PDB entry 5NCY | X-ray diffraction, 1.90 A resolution | chain A

# Chain A
Protein: Phosphatidylinositol 4,5-bisphosphate 3-kinase catalytic subunit delta isoform
From: Mus musculus
Notes: EC 2.7.1.153
UniProtKB: O35904 (PK3CD_MOUSE); the construct lacks a stretch of the UniProt sequence and is renumbered around it, so the offset changes along the chain: 106-497 = UniProt 106-497; 501-510 = UniProt 498-507; 511-1044 = UniProt 510-1043
Chain sequence (939 residues; each row starts with the number of its first residue; note: 3 numbers in that range are skipped by the numbering (no residue carries them; nothing is unmodelled there); a row labelled like 510A-510C holds insertion residues (510A, then the next letters in order)):
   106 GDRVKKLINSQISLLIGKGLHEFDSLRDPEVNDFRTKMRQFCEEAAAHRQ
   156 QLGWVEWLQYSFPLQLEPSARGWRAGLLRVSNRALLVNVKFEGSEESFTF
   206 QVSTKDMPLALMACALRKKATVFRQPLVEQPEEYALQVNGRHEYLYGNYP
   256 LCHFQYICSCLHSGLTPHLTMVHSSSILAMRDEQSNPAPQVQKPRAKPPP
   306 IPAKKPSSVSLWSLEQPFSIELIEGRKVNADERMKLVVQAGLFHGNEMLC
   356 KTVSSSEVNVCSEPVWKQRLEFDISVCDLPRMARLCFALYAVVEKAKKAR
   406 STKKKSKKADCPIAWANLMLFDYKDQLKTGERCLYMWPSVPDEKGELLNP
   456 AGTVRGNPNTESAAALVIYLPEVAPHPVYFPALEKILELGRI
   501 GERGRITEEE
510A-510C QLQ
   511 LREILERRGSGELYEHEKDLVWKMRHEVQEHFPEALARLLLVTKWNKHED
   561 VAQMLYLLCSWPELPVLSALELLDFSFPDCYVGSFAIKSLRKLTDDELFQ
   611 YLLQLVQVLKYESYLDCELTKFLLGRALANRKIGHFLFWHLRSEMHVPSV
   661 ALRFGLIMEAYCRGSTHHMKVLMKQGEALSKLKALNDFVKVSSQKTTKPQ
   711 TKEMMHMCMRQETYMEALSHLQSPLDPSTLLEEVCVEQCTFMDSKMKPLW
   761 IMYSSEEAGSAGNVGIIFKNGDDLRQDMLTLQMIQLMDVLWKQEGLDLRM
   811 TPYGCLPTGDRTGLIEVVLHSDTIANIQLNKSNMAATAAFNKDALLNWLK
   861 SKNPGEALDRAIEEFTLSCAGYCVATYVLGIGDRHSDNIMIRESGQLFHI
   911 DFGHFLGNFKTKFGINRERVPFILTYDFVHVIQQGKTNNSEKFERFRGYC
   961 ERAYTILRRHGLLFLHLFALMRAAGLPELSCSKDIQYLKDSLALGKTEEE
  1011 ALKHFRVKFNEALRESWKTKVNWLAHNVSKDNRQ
Disordered / not traced: 106-108, 174-186, 231-234, 292-315, 336-338, 366-367, 399-414, 446-451, 480-481, 501-506, 510A-510C, 518-521, 920-928, 1028-1044
Construct notes: conflict Ile497 (His in O35904); insertion (510A)
Curated features (UniProtKB/Swiss-Prot):
  - region: Phe751 to Lys757 (G-loop), Gly890 to Asn898 (Catalytic loop), His909 to Thr935 (Activation loop)
  - modified residue: Tyr524 (Phosphotyrosine), Ser1039 (Phosphoserine)
Small-molecule neighbours: inh1 (8TK; 4-azanyl-6-[[(1S)-1-(3-methyl-5-oxidanylidene-6-phenyl-[1,3]thiazolo[3,2-a]pyridin-7-yl)ethyl]amino]pyrimidine-5-carbonitrile): Thr750, Phe751, Met752, Pro758, Leu759, Trp760, Ile777, Tyr813, Ile825, Glu826, Val827, Val828, Ser831, Asp832, Thr833, Asn836, Met900, Ile910, Asp911

# Overview
Chain A binds inh1.
Chain A is Phosphatidylinositol 4,5-bisphosphate 3-kinase catalytic subunit delta isoform (Mus musculus); the
structure, mPI3Kd IN COMPLEX WITH inh1, was determined by X-ray diffraction together with 5NCZ from the same
study.
